Entry 9NIG (X-ray diffraction, 3.20 A resolution); this record covers chains A and N of the 5 polymer chains in the assembly.

[Chain A]
Protein: HLA class II histocompatibility antigen, DR alpha chain
Organism: Homo sapiens
UniProtKB: P01903 (DRA_HUMAN); residues 5-181 here correspond to UniProt positions 30-206 (UniProt number = residue number + 25)
Chain sequence (189 residues; each row starts with the number of its first residue):
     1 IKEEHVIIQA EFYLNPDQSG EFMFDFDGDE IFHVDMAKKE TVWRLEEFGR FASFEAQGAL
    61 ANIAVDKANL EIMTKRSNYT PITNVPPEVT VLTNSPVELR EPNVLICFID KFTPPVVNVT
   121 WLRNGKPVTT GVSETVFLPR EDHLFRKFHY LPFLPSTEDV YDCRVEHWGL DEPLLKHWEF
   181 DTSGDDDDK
Disordered / not traced: 1-2, 181-189
Construct notes: expression tag (1-4, 182-189)
Disulfides: C107-C163
Curated features (UniProtKB/Swiss-Prot):
  - region: E179 to D181 (Connecting peptide)
  - site: Q9 (Self- and pathogen-derived peptide antigen), G49 (Self-peptide antigen), F51 (Self- and pathogen-derived peptide antigen), A52 (Self-peptide antigen), S53 (Self- and pathogen-derived peptide antigen), E55 (Pathogen-derived peptide antigen), N62 (Self- and pathogen-derived peptide antigen), N69 (Pathogen-derived peptide antigen), R76 (Self- and pathogen-derived peptide antigen)
  - glycosylation (N-linked (GlcNAc...) asparagine): N78, N118

[Chain N]
Protein: PB TCR beta chain
Organism: Homo sapiens
Chain sequence (239 residues; numbered 3 to 254; 13 numbers in that range are skipped by the numbering (no residue carries them; nothing is unmodelled there); the number before each row is that of its first residue):
     3 GITQSPRYKI TETGRQVTLM CHQTWSH
    37 SYMFWYRQDL GHGLRLIYYS AA
    63 ADITDKGEVP
    74 DGYVVSRS
    83 KTENFPLTLE SATRSQTSVY FCASSGVPPV QFFGPGTRLT VLEDLNKVFP PEVAVFEPSE
   143 AEISHTQKAT LVCLATGFFP DHVELSWWVN GKEVHSGVCT DPQPLKEQPA LNDSRYALSS
   203 RLRVSATFWQ NPRNHFRCQV QFYGLSENDE WTQDRAKPVT QIVSAEAWGR AD
Disordered / not traced: 254
Disulfides: C23-C104, C155-C220

[Interface between chain A and chain N]
Residue-residue contacts - 9 pairs, chain A then chain N:
  Q57(A) with Y55(N), hydrogen bond; A57(N); D67(N)
  G58(A) with Y38(N)
  L60(A) with I65(N), hydrophobic
  A61(A) with S37(N); Y38(N); A57(N)
  A64(A) with A58(N), hydrophobic
The authors on this interface:
  - interface residues, chain A: L60(A), A64(A)
  - interface residues, chain N: A57(N), A58(N), I65(N)

[Summary]
The interface between chain A and chain N involves 5 residues on one side and 7 on the other; the contacts
include 1 hydrogen bond. Its one hydrogen-bonded contact is Q57(A)-Y55(N). From the paper: interface residues
L60(A), A64(A) and A57(N) among others.
Here chain A is HLA class II histocompatibility antigen, DR alpha chain and chain N is PB TCR beta chain, both
from Homo sapiens. Entry 9NIG (PB TCR in complex with HLA-DR4 presenting citrullinated Tenascin C peptide) was
determined by X-ray diffraction (same publication as 9NIH and 9NII).
